Entry 4CVU (X-ray diffraction, 1.90 A resolution); this record covers chain A.

# Chain A
Protein: Beta-mannosidase
Source organism: Trichoderma harzianum
Chain sequence (942 residues; numbered 1 to 942; the number before each row is that of its first residue):
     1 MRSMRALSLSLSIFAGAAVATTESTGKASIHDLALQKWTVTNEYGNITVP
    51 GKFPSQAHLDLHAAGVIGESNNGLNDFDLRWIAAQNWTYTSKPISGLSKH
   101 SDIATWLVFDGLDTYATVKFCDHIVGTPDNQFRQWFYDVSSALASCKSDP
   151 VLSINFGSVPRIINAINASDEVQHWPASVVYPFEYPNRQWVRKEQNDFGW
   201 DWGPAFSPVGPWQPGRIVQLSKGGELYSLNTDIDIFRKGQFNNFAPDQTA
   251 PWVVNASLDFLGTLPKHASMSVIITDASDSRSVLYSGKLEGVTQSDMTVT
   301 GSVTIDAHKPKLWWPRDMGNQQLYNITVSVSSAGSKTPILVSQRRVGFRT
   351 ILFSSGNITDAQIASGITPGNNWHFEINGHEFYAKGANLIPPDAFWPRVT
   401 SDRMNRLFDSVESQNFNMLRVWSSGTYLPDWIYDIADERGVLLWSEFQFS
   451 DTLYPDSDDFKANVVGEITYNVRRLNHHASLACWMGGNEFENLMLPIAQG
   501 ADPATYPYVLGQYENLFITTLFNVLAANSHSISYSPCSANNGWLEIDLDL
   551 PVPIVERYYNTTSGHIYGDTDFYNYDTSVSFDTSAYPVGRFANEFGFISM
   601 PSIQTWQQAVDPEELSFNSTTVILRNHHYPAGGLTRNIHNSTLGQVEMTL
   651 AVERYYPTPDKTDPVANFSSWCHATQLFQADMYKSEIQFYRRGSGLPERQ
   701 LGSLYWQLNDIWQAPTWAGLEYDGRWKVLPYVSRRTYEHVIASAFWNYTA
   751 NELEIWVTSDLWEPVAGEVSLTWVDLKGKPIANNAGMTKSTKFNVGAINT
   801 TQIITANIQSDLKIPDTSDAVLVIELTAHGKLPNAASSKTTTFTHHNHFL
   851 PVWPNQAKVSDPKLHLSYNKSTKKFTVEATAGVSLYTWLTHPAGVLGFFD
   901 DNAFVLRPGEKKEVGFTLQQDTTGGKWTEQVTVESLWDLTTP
Disordered / not traced: 1-25, 278-281
Cystine bridges: Cys121-Cys146
Covalently attached groups: N-acetylglucosamine (NAG) linked to Asn46, Asn167, Asn357, Asn640, Asn667, Asn799; glycan linked to Asn86, Asn255, Asn560, Asn618
Metal / ion sites: Cd2+ site 1: His62, Glu613; Cd2+ site 2: Asn72, Asp611; Cd2+ site 3 near Asn75 (its only coordinating residue here); Na+ site 1 near Asp129 (its only coordinating residue here); Cd2+ site 4 near Asp296 (its only coordinating residue here); Cd2+ site 5 near Asp306 (its only coordinating residue here); Cd2+ site 6 near Glu381 (its only coordinating residue here); Cd2+ site 7 near Asp402 (its only coordinating residue here); Na+ site 2 near Asp409 (its only coordinating residue here); Cd2+ site 8 near Glu412 (its only coordinating residue here); Cd2+ site 9: Asp430, Asp434; Cd2+ site 10 near Asp430 (its only coordinating residue here); 7 more Cd2+ sites not listed; 3 more Na+ sites not listed; 1 more Ca2+ sites not listed
Reported in the primary citation:
  - post-translational modification sites: Asn255, Asn667
  - catalytic residues: Glu489, Glu594
  - binding site for Cd2+: His477, His478 (proposed by the authors, not directly observed)
  - binding site for Cd2+: Arg344, Asp434 (from molecular simulation)
  - contacts within the chain: Asp437-His478, Asp434-His478, Asp430-His478
  - specificity-determining residues: Leu624 to Ile638 (proposed by the authors, not directly observed)

# In short
Covalently linked N-acetylglucosamine: at Asn46, Asn86, Asn167, Asn255, Asn357 and Asn560 and 4 more. His62
and Glu613 form the Cd2+ site 1. Asn72 and Asp611 coordinate Cd2+ site 2. From the paper: catalytic residues
Glu489 and Glu594; a binding site for Cd2+ at His477, His478 and Arg344 among others.
Chain A is Beta-mannosidase (Trichoderma harzianum); the structure, Structure of Fungal beta-mannosidase from
Glycoside Hydrolase Family 2 of Trichoderma harzianum, was determined by X-ray diffraction together with 4UOJ
from the same study.
